Entry 6FBV (electron microscopy, 3.52 A resolution); this record covers chains A and B of the 6 polymer chains in the assembly.

# Chain A (and B)
Molecule: DNA-directed RNA polymerase subunit alpha
Source organism: Mycobacterium tuberculosis (strain ATCC 25618 / H37Rv)
Notes: EC 2.7.7.6; chain B of this document is another copy of the same molecule, construct and numbering; everything in this record applies to it too
UniProtKB: P9WGZ1 (RPOA_MYCTU); residues 1-347 here = UniProt positions 1-347
Chain sequence (347 residues; row label = number of the first residue in the row):
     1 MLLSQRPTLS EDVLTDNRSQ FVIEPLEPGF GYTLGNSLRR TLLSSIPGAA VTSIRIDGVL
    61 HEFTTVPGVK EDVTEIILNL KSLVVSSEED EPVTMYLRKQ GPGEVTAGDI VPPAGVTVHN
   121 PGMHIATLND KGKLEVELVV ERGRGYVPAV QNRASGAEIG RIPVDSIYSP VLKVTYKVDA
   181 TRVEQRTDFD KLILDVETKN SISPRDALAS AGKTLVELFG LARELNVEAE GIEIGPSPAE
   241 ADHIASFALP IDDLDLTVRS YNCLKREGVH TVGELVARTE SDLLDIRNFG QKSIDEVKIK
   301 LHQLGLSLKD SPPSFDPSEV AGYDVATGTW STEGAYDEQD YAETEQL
Not modelled in the structure: 1-3, 227-347 (chain B: 1-2, 233-347)
Differences from the reference sequence: conflict Leu-3 (Ile in P9WGZ1)

# Chain A / chain B interface
Contacting residue pairs (58):
  Gln-5(A) / Arg-144(B)
  Thr-8(A) / Leu-221(B)
  Leu-9(A) / Leu-221(B)  hydrophobic
  Glu-27(A) / Ser-44(B)
  Pro-28(A) / Ser-44(B)
  Gly-29(A) / Arg-40(B)
  Phe-30(A) / Arg-40(B)
  Phe-30(A) / Thr-41(B)
  Phe-30(A) / Leu-218(B)  hydrophobic
  Thr-33(A) / Asn-36(B)  hydrogen bond
  Thr-33(A) / Ser-37(B)
  Leu-34(A) / Leu-218(B)  hydrophobic
  Leu-34(A) / Phe-219(B)  hydrophobic
  Ser-37(A) / Thr-33(B)  hydrogen bond (side chain-backbone)
  Ser-37(A) / Ser-37(B)
  Ser-37(A) / Phe-219(B)
  Arg-40(A) / Gly-29(B)  hydrogen bond (side chain-backbone)
  Arg-40(A) / Tyr-32(B)
  Arg-40(A) / Thr-33(B)  hydrogen bond
  Ser-45(A) / Phe-30(B)
  Arg-144(A) / Leu-3(B)
  Arg-144(A) / Ser-4(B)
  Gln-151(A) / Arg-186(B)
  Val-183(A) / Gln-151(B)
  Glu-184(A) / Gln-151(B)
  Asp-188(A) / Gln-151(B)
  Asp-206(A) / Asn-226(B)
  Leu-208(A) / Ala-222(B)
  Leu-208(A) / Leu-225(B)  hydrophobic
  Ala-209(A) / Ala-222(B)
  Ala-209(A) / Asn-226(B)
  Ser-210(A) / Glu-228(B)
  Gly-212(A) / Ala-222(B)
  Gly-212(A) / Arg-223(B)
  Lys-213(A) / Arg-223(B)
  Lys-213(A) / Glu-228(B)
  Thr-214(A) / Phe-30(B)
  Thr-214(A) / Glu-230(B)  hydrogen bond
  Leu-215(A) / Phe-30(B)  hydrophobic
  Leu-215(A) / Phe-219(B)  hydrophobic
  Val-216(A) / Phe-219(B)
  Val-216(A) / Arg-223(B)
  Glu-217(A) / Glu-230(B)
  Glu-217(A) / Ile-232(B)
  Leu-218(A) / Phe-30(B)  hydrophobic
  Phe-219(A) / Leu-34(B)  hydrophobic
  Phe-219(A) / Leu-38(B)  hydrophobic
  Phe-219(A) / Leu-215(B)  hydrophobic
  Phe-219(A) / Val-216(B)  hydrophobic
  Phe-219(A) / Phe-219(B)  hydrophobic
  Leu-221(A) / Pro-7(B)  hydrophobic
  Leu-221(A) / Thr-8(B)
  Ala-222(A) / Ile-23(B)  hydrophobic
  Arg-223(A) / Ala-209(B)
  Arg-223(A) / Gly-212(B)
  Arg-223(A) / Lys-213(B)
  Asn-226(A) / Asp-12(B)
  Asn-226(A) / Arg-205(B)
Also at the interface, not in a pair above, chain A (43 interface residues in all): Ser-10, Phe-21, Leu-38, Thr-41, Pro-47, Gly-143, Gln-185, Arg-205, Glu-224, Leu-225
Also at the interface, not in a pair above, chain B (42 interface residues in all): Leu-26, Glu-27, Asp-206, Leu-208, Gly-220, Ala-229

# Summary
Chain A and chain B form an interface of 43 and 42 residues respectively; the contacts include 5 hydrogen
bonds. Among the polar pairs are Thr-33(A)/Asn-36(B), Ser-37(A)/Thr-33(B) and Arg-40(A)/Gly-29(B).
Both chains are DNA-directed RNA polymerase subunit alpha (Mycobacterium tuberculosis (strain ATCC 25618 /
H37Rv)). Entry 6FBV (Single particle cryo em structure of Mycobacterium tuberculosis RNA polymerase in complex
with Fidaxomicin) was determined by electron microscopy (same publication as 6ASG).
